Entry 8XX0 (X-ray diffraction, 2.90 A resolution); this record covers chains H and B of the 4 polymer chains in the assembly.

# Chain H
Name: anti-IgE antibody HMK-12 Fab heavy chain
From: Rattus norvegicus
Notes: antibody fragment or engineered binder
Chain sequence (225 residues; numbered 1 to 225; the number before each row is that of its first residue):
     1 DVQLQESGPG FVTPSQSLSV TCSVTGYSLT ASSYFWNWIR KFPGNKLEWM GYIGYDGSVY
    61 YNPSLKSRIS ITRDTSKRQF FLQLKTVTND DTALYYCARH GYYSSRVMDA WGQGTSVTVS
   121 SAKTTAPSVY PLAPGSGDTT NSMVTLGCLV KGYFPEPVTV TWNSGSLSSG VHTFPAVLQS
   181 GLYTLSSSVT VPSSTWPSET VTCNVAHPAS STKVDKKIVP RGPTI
Unresolved in the structure: 223-225
Disulfide bonds: Cys-22/Cys-97, Cys-148/Cys-203

# Chain B
Name: SPE7 immunoglobulin E F(ab')2 light chain
From: Mus musculus
Chain sequence (215 residues; each row starts with the number of its first residue):
     1 QAVVTQESAL TTSPGETVTL TCRSSTGAVT TSNYANWVQE KPDHLFTGLI GGTNNRAPGV
    61 PARFSGSLIG DKAALTITGA QTEDEAIYFC ALWYSNHLVF GGGTKLTVLG QPKSSPSVTL
   121 FPPSSEELET NKATLVCTIT DFYPGVVTVD WKVDGTPVTQ GMETTQPSKQ SNNKYMASSY
   181 LTLTAGAWER HNSYSCQVTH EGHTVEKSLS RADCS
Unresolved in the structure: 212-215
Disulfide bonds: Cys-22/Cys-90, Cys-137/Cys-196

# Interface between chain H and chain B
Residue-residue contacts (11; chain H residue first):
  Pro-9(H) with His-203(B), hydrogen bond (backbone-side chain)
  Phe-11(H) with Gly-202(B); His-203(B)
  Thr-159(H) with Thr-156(B)
  Thr-161(H) with Thr-156(B)
  Pro-208(H) with Asp-150(B); Thr-199(B), hydrogen bond (backbone-side chain)
  Ala-209(H) with Gly-202(B)
  Ser-211(H) with Thr-148(B), hydrogen bond
  Lys-213(H) with Asp-150(B), salt bridge; Pro-157(B)
Also at the interface, not in a pair above, chain H (10 interface residues in all): Thr-124, Ser-164
Also at the interface, not in a pair above, chain B (10 interface residues in all): Gly-155, Val-158, Gln-197
From the paper, about this interface:
  - specific contacts: Pro-9(H)/His-203(B) (backbone contact), Phe-11(H)/His-203(B) (pi stacking), Pro-208(H)/Thr-199(B) (backbone contact), Ser-211(H)/Thr-148(B), Lys-213(H)/Asp-150(B)

# Summary
Chain H and chain B each contribute 10 residues to their interface; the contacts include 3 hydrogen bonds and
1 salt bridge. Polar pairs include Lys-213(H)/Asp-150(B), Pro-9(H)/His-203(B) and Pro-208(H)/Thr-199(B). The
paper describes backbone contacts between Pro-9(H) and His-203(B) and Pro-208(H) and Thr-199(B); pi stacking
between Phe-11(H) and His-203(B); contacts between Ser-211(H) and Thr-148(B) and Lys-213(H) and Asp-150(B).
Here chain H is anti-IgE antibody HMK-12 Fab heavy chain (Rattus norvegicus) and chain B is SPE7
immunoglobulin E F(ab')2 light chain (Mus musculus). Entry 8XX0 (Crystal structure of anti-IgE antibody HMK-12
Fab complexed with IgE F(ab')2) was determined by X-ray diffraction.
